6ENM - chain A; structure by X-ray diffraction, 1.59 A resolution.

[Chain A]
Protein: Macrophage metalloelastase
Source organism: Homo sapiens
Notes: EC 3.4.24.65
Reference sequence: P39900 (MMP12_HUMAN); residues 106-263 here = UniProt positions 106-263
Chain sequence (159 residues; numbered 105 to 263; the number before each row is that of its first residue):
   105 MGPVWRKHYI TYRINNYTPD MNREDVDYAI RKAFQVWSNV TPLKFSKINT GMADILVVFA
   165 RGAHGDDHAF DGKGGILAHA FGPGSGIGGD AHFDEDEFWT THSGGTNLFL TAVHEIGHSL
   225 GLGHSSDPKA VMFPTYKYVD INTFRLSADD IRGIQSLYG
Unresolved in the structure: 105-111
Construct notes: initiating methionine (105); engineered mutation Asp-171 (Phe in P39900)
Swiss-Prot annotation at these positions:
  - active site: Glu-219
  - binding site (Ca(2+)): Asp-124, Asp-158, Asp-175, Gly-176, Gly-178, Ile-180, Gly-190, Gly-192, Asp-194, Asp-198, Glu-199, Glu-201
  - binding site (Zn(2+)): His-168, Asp-170, His-183, His-196, His-218, His-222, His-228
Metal / ion sites: Ca2+ site 1: Asp-124, Glu-199, Glu-201; Ca2+ site 2: Asp-158, Gly-190, Gly-192, Asp-194; Zn2+ site 1: His-168, Asp-170, His-183, His-196; Ca2+ site 3: Asp-175, Gly-176, Gly-178, Ile-180, Asp-198, Glu-201; Zn2+ site 2: His-218, His-222, His-228 (together with LPW)
Ligand contacts: LPW (2-[2-[4-(4-methoxyphenyl)phenyl]sulfonylphenyl]-N-oxidanyl-ethanamide): Gly-179, Ile-180, Leu-181, Ala-182, His-183, Leu-214, Thr-215, His-218, Glu-219, His-222, His-228, Val-235, Phe-237, Pro-238, Thr-239, Tyr-240, Lys-241

[Overview]
Chain A binds compound LPW. The Ca2+ site 1 is built by Asp-124, Glu-199 and Glu-201. The Ca2+ site 2 is built
by Asp-158, Gly-190, Gly-192 and Asp-194. From UniProt: active-site residue Glu-219, 12 Ca2+-binding residues
and 7 Zn2+-binding residues.
Chain A is Macrophage metalloelastase (Homo sapiens); the structure, Crystal structure of MMP12 in complex
with hydroxamate inhibitor LP168, was determined by X-ray diffraction (same publication as 6EKN, 6ELA, 6EOX
and 6ESM).
